Entry 1XL9 (X-ray diffraction, 2.23 A resolution); this record covers chains A and B of the 4 polymer chains in the assembly.

Chain A (and B):
Molecule: dihydrodipicolinate synthase
From: Bacillus anthracis
Notes: EC 4.2.1.52; chain B of this document is another copy of the same molecule, construct and numbering; everything in this record applies to it too
Reference sequence: Q81WN7 (Q81WN7_BACAN); numbering as in UniProt (aligned over 1-292)
Chain sequence (301 residues; each row starts with the number of its first residue; numbers below 1 keep their minus sign (Gly-8 is residue -8)):
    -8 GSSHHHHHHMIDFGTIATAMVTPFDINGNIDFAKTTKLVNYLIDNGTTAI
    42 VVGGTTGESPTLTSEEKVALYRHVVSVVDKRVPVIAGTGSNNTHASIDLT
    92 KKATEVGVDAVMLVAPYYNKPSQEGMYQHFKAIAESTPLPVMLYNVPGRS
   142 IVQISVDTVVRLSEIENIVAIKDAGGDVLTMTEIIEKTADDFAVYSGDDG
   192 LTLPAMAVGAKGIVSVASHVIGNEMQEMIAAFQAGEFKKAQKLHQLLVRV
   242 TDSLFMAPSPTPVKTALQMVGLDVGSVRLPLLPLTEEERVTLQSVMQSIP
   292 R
Not modelled in the structure: -8 to 0
Sequence notes: cloning artifact (-8 to -6); expression tag (-5 to 0)

Interface between chain A and chain B:
Contacting residue pairs (51; chain A residue first):
  Thr46(A) - Tyr109(B)  hydrogen bond
  Pro51(A) - Asn82(B)
  Pro51(A) - Asn83(B)  hydrogen bond (backbone-side chain)
  Thr52(A) - Asn83(B)
  Asn82(A) - Pro51(B)
  Asn82(A) - Pro271(B)
  Asn83(A) - Pro51(B)  hydrogen bond (side chain-backbone)
  Asn83(A) - Thr52(B)
  Thr84(A) - Leu270(B)  hydrogen bond (side chain-backbone)
  Thr84(A) - Pro271(B)
  Val105(A) - Tyr109(B)
  Tyr108(A) - Tyr108(B)  hydrophobic
  Tyr108(A) - Tyr109(B)  hydrophobic
  Tyr109(A) - Thr46(B)  hydrogen bond
  Tyr109(A) - Val105(B)
  Tyr109(A) - Tyr108(B)  hydrophobic
  Tyr109(A) - Arg140(B)  hydrogen bond (backbone-side chain)
  Asn110(A) - Pro51(B)
  Asn110(A) - Arg140(B)  hydrogen bond (backbone-side chain)
  Asn110(A) - Pro271(B)
  Lys111(A) - Gly139(B)
  Lys111(A) - Arg140(B)
  Lys111(A) - Pro249(B)
  Ser113(A) - Pro249(B)
  Glu115(A) - Leu273(B)
  Gly116(A) - Pro271(B)
  Gly116(A) - Leu273(B)
  His120(A) - Pro271(B)
  Pro138(A) - Ile142(B)
  Gly139(A) - Lys111(B)
  Gly139(A) - Ile142(B)
  Arg140(A) - Tyr109(B)  hydrogen bond (side chain-backbone)
  Arg140(A) - Asn110(B)
  Arg140(A) - Lys111(B)
  Arg140(A) - Ile142(B)
  Ile142(A) - Pro138(B)
  Ile142(A) - Gly139(B)
  Ile142(A) - Arg140(B)
  Ile142(A) - Ile142(B)  hydrophobic
  Pro249(A) - Lys111(B)
  Pro249(A) - Ser113(B)
  Leu270(A) - Thr84(B)  hydrogen bond (backbone-side chain)
  Pro271(A) - Asn82(B)
  Pro271(A) - Thr84(B)
  Pro271(A) - Asn110(B)
  Pro271(A) - Pro112(B)
  Pro271(A) - Gly116(B)
  Pro271(A) - His120(B)
  Leu272(A) - Asn110(B)
  Leu273(A) - Glu115(B)
  Leu273(A) - Gly116(B)
Interface residues without a listed pair, chain A (31 interface residues in all): Ser50, His85, Pro107, Pro112, Gln119, Tyr135, Ser141
Interface residues without a listed pair, chain B (31 interface residues in all): Ser50, Pro107, Met117, Gln119, Tyr135, Ser141, Leu272

Summary:
The chain A/chain B interface involves 31 residues from each chain; the contacts include 9 hydrogen bonds.
Polar pairs include Thr46(A)-Tyr109(B), Pro51(A)-Asn83(B) and Thr84(A)-Leu270(B).
Chain A and chain B are both dihydrodipicolinate synthase (Bacillus anthracis); the structure, Crystal
Structure of Dihydrodipicolinate Synthase DapA-2 (BA3935) from Bacillus Anthracis, was determined by X-ray
diffraction together with 1XKY from the same study.
